Entry 1T0S (X-ray diffraction, 2.20 A resolution); this record covers chains A and B of the 3 polymer chains in the assembly.

[Chain A]
Name: toluene, o-xylene monooxygenase oxygenase subunit
Organism: Pseudomonas stutzeri
UniProtKB: O87798 (O87798_PSEST); numbering as in UniProt (aligned over 1-498)
Chain sequence (498 residues; each row starts with the number of its first residue):
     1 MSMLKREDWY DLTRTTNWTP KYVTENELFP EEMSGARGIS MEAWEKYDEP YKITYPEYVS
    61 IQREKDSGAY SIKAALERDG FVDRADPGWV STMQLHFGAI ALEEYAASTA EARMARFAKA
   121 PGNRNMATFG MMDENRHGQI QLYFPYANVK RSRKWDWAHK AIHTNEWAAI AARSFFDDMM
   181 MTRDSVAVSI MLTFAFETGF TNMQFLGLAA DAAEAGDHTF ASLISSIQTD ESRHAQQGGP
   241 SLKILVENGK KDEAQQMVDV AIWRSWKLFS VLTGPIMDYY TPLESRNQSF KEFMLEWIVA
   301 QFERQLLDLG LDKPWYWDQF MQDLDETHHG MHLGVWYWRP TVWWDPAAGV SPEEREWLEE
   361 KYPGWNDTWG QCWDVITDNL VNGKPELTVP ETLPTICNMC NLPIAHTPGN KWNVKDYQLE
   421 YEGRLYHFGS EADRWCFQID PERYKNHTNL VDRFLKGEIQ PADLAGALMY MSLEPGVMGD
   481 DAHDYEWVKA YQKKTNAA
Unresolved in the structure: 1, 493-498
Metal / ion sites: Fe ion site 1: E104, E134, H137 (together with hydroxide ion, sulfanylacetic acid); Fe ion site 2: E134, E197, E231, H234 (together with hydroxide ion, sulfanylacetic acid)
Ligand contacts:
  - 4-bromophenol (BML), molecule 1: M3, W9, P56
  - 4-bromophenol (BML), molecule 2: D86, G88, W89, T92, D211, A215, I276, Y280, T281, P282
  - 4-bromophenol (BML), molecule 3: H96, I100, F196, Q204, F205, L208, L268, F269, L272, T273
  - 4-bromophenol (BML), molecule 4: Q204, G207, L208, D211, T273, I276, M277, F293
  - 4-bromophenol (BML), molecule 5: W338, E391, T392, L393, F454, D463, L464, A467
  - hydroxide ion: E104, E134, H137, E197, E231, H234
  - sulfanylacetic acid (MCR): E103, E104, A107, E134, H137, F176, M180, F196, E197, T201, E231, H234
  - hydroxide ion (OH): E104, E134, H137, E197, E231, H234

[Chain B]
Name: toluene, o-xylene monooxygenase oxygenase subunit
Organism: Pseudomonas stutzeri
UniProtKB: O87802 (O87802_PSEST); numbering as in UniProt (aligned over 1-330)
Chain sequence (330 residues; numbered 1 to 330; the number before each row is that of its first residue):
     1 MSEQQPEALK PLKTWSHLAG NRRRPSEYEV VSTNLHYFTD NPERPWELDS NLPMQTWYKK
    61 YCFDSPLKHD DWNAFRDPDQ LVYRTYNLLQ DGQESYVQGL FDQLNDRGHD QMLTREWVET
   121 LARFYTPARY LFHALQMGSV YIHQIAPAST ITNCATYETA DHLRWLTHTA YRTRELANCY
   181 PDVGFGKRER DVWENDPAWQ GFRELIEKAL IAWDWGEAFT AINLVTKPAV EEALLQQLGS
   241 LAQSEGDTLL GLLAQAQKRD AERHRRWSSA LVKMALEKEG NREVLQKWVA KWEPLADKAI
   301 EAYCSALPDG ENAIVEAKSA SRYVRQMMGL
Unresolved in the structure: 1-7
Ligand contacts:
  - 4-bromophenol (BML), molecule 1: E94, V97, Q98, F101, T167, H168, Y171
  - 4-bromophenol (BML), molecule 2: E231, E232, L235, Q236, K258, A261, E262, R265

[Chain A / chain B interface]
Residue-residue contacts (183):
  S2(A) with D102(B), hydrogen bond (backbone-side chain); N105(B), hydrogen bond (backbone-side chain); D106(B), hydrogen bond (backbone-side chain)
  M3(A) with Q98(B); D102(B); Y171(B)
  L4(A) with Y171(B), hydrogen bond (backbone-side chain); R174(B); E175(B); N178(B)
  D8(A) with R174(B), hydrogen bond (backbone-side chain)
  W9(A) with T167(B); Y171(B); R174(B)
  L12(A) with R129(B); A170(B); R174(B); G186(B)
  T13(A) with L166(B); A170(B)
  T15(A) with R129(B), hydrogen bond (backbone-side chain); Y130(B), hydrogen bond (backbone-side chain)
  T16(A) with Y130(B); H133(B), hydrogen bond
  N17(A) with Y130(B); R190(B)
  W18(A) with M137(B), hydrophobic; R190(B); W193(B); E194(B); R203(B); E207(B), hydrogen bond
  T19(A) with R190(B), hydrogen bond; E194(B), hydrogen bond (backbone-side chain); R203(B), hydrogen bond (backbone-side chain)
  P20(A) with R203(B); E207(B)
  K21(A) with R203(B); E207(B), hydrogen bond (backbone-side chain)
  Y22(A) with Q200(B), hydrogen bond; R203(B); E204(B); E207(B), hydrogen bond (backbone-side chain); K208(B)
  V23(A) with E207(B); K208(B); I211(B), hydrophobic
  E27(A) with I211(B); W213(B)
  L28(A) with L210(B), hydrophobic; I211(B), hydrophobic
  E32(A) with P53(B); W57(B)
  M33(A) with M54(B), hydrophobic; W57(B)
  Y55(A) with Y86(B), hydrogen bond; Q90(B), hydrogen bond; E94(B); A160(B); R164(B); T167(B)
  P56(A) with E94(B)
  Y58(A) with Y83(B), hydrogen bond
  V59(A) with N87(B); D91(B)
  S60(A) with D91(B)
  Q62(A) with Y83(B), hydrogen bond; N87(B)
  R63(A) with L88(B); D91(B), salt bridge
  D66(A) with Y83(B); R84(B)
  Y70(A) with E27(B)
  L102(A) with L35(B)
  E103(A) with Y37(B), hydrogen bond
  Y105(A) with L35(B), hydrophobic; H36(B); S149(B), hydrogen bond (side chain-backbone); T152(B); N153(B), hydrogen bond
  A106(A) with Y37(B), hydrophobic
  S108(A) with H143(B), hydrogen bond
  T109(A) with Y58(B); H143(B), hydrogen bond; Q144(B)
  A112(A) with V140(B), hydrophobic; H143(B); Q144(B)
  R113(A) with M54(B); Y58(B), hydrogen bond; Q144(B)
  A115(A) with V140(B), hydrophobic
  R116(A) with M137(B); V140(B); Q144(B); L210(B), hydrogen bond (side chain-backbone); W213(B)
  F117(A) with Q144(B); W213(B), hydrophobic
  R124(A) with H133(B), hydrogen bond; M137(B)
  N125(A) with H133(B); Q136(B), hydrogen bond
  T128(A) with Q136(B), hydrogen bond; T159(B); L163(B)
  F129(A) with L163(B), hydrophobic
  M131(A) with V140(B), hydrophobic; H143(B); T156(B)
  M132(A) with Y83(B); T156(B); Y157(B), hydrophobic
  N135(A) with Y83(B); N153(B); Y157(B), hydrogen bond
  R136(A) with Y83(B)
  Q139(A) with V31(B); V82(B); Y83(B); N153(B); Y157(B), hydrogen bond
  L142(A) with W15(B); L35(B), hydrophobic
  Y143(A) with V31(B), hydrophobic
  Y146(A) with K13(B); T14(B), hydrogen bond; W15(B); V30(B)
  V149(A) with P11(B); L12(B); K13(B); W15(B), hydrophobic
  K150(A) with P11(B); L12(B)
  S152(A) with P11(B)
  R153(A) with K10(B), hydrogen bond (side chain-backbone); L12(B)
  W155(A) with W15(B)
  D156(A) with W15(B); S16(B), hydrogen bond (side chain-backbone)
  A158(A) with W15(B), hydrophobic
  H159(A) with W15(B); H17(B), hydrogen bond; T33(B), hydrogen bond (side chain-backbone); N34(B), hydrogen bond (side chain-backbone); L35(B)
  I162(A) with Y37(B), hydrophobic
  H163(A) with N34(B), hydrogen bond (side chain-backbone); H36(B); Y37(B); D40(B), salt bridge
  I170(A) with E47(B)
  R173(A) with Y37(B); E47(B), salt bridge
  S174(A) with E47(B)
  D177(A) with Y37(B), hydrogen bond; W46(B); E47(B), hydrogen bond (side chain-backbone)
  D178(A) with L48(B)
  M181(A) with W46(B), hydrophobic; M54(B)
  T182(A) with W46(B); L48(B); M54(B)
  E442(A) with D49(B)
  R443(A) with L48(B); D49(B), hydrogen bond (backbone-backbone); L52(B)
  Y444(A) with L48(B), hydrophobic; D49(B)
  K445(A) with D49(B)
  N446(A) with R44(B), hydrogen bond; D49(B), hydrogen bond (backbone-side chain); S50(B), hydrogen bond (side chain-backbone); N51(B), hydrogen bond
  H447(A) with R44(B); E47(B), salt bridge; L48(B)
  R453(A) with E47(B), salt bridge
  E474(A) with L9(B)
  P475(A) with A8(B); L9(B), hydrogen bond (backbone-backbone)
Also at the interface, not in a pair above, chain A (84 interface residues in all): P30, E45, P145, R151, G476, V477
Also at the interface, not in a pair above, chain B (88 interface residues in all): P25, S32, P45, F101, A134, Y141, D161, T173

[In short]
84 residues of chain A face 88 of chain B across their interface, with 46 hydrogen bonds and 5 salt bridges.
Polar contacts include R63(A)-D91(B), H163(A)-D40(B) and R173(A)-E47(B). One 4-bromophenol molecule is bound
between chain A and chain B.
Chain A is toluene, o-xylene monooxygenase oxygenase subunit and chain B is toluene, o-xylene monooxygenase
oxygenase subunit, both from Pseudomonas stutzeri; the structure, Structure of the Toluene/o-Xylene
Monooxygenase Hydroxylase with 4-bromophenol bound, was determined by X-ray diffraction, deposited together
with 1T0Q and 1T0R.
